Entry 6X26 (electron microscopy, 4.10 A resolution (low resolution: residue-level contacts below are approximate; hydrogen-bond / salt-bridge calls are withheld)); this record covers chains I and Q of the 9 polymer chains in the assembly.

== Chain I ==
Name: DNA-directed RNA polymerase subunit beta
Organism: Escherichia coli
Notes: EC 2.7.7.6
UniProtKB: A0A073H246 (A0A073H246_ECOLX); residues 1-1342 here = UniProt positions 1-1342
Sequence (1342 residues; row label = number of the first residue in the row):
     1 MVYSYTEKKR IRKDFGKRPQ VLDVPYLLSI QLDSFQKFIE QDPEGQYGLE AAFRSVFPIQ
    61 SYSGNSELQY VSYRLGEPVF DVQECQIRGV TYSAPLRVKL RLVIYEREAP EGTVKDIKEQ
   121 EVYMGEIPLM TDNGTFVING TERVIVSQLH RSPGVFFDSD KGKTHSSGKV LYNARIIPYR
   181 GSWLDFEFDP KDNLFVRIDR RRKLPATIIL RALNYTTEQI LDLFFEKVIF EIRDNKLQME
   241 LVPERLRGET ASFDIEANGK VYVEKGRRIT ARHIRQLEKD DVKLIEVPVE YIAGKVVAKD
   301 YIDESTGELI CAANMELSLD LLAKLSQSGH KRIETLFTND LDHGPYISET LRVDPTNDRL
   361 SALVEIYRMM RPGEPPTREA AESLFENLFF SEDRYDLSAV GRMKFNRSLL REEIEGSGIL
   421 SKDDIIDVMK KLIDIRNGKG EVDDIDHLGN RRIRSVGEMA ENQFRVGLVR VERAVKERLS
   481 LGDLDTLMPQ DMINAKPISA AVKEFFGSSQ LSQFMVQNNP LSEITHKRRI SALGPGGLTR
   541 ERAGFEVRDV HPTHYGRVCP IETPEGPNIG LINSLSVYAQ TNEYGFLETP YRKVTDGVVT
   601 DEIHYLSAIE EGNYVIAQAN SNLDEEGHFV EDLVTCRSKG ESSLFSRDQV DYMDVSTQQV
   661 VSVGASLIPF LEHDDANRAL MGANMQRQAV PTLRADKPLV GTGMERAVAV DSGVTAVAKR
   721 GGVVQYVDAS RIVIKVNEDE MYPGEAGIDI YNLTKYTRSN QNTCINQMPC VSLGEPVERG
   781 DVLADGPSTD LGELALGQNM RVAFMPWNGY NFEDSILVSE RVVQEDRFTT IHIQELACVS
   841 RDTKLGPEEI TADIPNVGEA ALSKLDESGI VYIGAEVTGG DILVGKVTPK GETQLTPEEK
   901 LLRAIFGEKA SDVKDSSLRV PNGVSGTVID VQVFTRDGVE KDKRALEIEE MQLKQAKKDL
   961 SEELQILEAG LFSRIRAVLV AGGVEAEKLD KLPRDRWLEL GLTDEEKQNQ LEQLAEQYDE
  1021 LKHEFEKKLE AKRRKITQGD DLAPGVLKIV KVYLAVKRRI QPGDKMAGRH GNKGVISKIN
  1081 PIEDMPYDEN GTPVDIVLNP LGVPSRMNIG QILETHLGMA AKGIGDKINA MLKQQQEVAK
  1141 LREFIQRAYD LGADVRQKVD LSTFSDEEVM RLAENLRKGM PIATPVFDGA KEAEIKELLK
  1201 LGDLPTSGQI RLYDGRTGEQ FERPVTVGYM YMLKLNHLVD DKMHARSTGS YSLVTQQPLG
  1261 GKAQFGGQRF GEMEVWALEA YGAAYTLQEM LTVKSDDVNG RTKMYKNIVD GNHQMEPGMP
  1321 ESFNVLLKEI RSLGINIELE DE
Unresolved in the structure: 1, 891-914, 1342
Construct notes: conflict Val516 (Asp in A0A073H246)

== Chain Q ==
Molecule: 64-nt DNA strand
Sequence (64 nucleotides; numbered 201 to 264; the number before each row is that of its first residue):
   201 CCCAACGGCA CCGCTGCAAG GAATAGGATA CTTGCGGGCT AGGCTCTTAT GGCGGCGAAT
   261 ACCC
Unresolved in the structure: 201-209, 242-247

== Interface between chain I and chain Q ==
Contacting residue pairs (9):
  Gly181(I) with DT250(Q)
  Trp183(I) with DT250(Q)
  Asp199(I) with DT250(Q)
  Arg200(I) with DG251(Q)
  Ile445(I) with DG251(Q)
  Arg451(I) with DG251(Q)
  Arg473(I) with DT248(Q)
  Leu538(I) with DG251(Q)
  Arg542(I) with DG252(Q)
Interface residues without a listed pair, chain I (13 interface residues in all): Arg151, Gly537, Thr539, Val547

== Overview ==
13 residues of chain I face 4 of chain Q across their interface.
Chain I is DNA-directed RNA polymerase subunit beta (Escherichia coli) and chain Q is a 64-nt DNA strand; the
structure, Mfd-bound E.coli RNA polymerase elongation complex - L1 state, was determined by electron
microscopy, deposited together with 6X2F, 6X2N, 6X43, 6X4W, 6X4Y and 6X50.
